Entry 8TVQ (electron microscopy, 4.60 A resolution (low resolution: residue-level contacts below are approximate; hydrogen-bond / salt-bridge calls are withheld)); this record covers chains M and T of the 14 polymer chains in the assembly.

# Chain M
Protein: DNA repair and recombination protein RAD26
Source organism: Saccharomyces cerevisiae
Sequence (434 residues; numbered 298 to 797; 66 numbers in that range are skipped by the numbering (no residue carries them; nothing is unmodelled there); the number before each row is that of its first residue; X marks 434 residues of unknown identity (built as UNK)):
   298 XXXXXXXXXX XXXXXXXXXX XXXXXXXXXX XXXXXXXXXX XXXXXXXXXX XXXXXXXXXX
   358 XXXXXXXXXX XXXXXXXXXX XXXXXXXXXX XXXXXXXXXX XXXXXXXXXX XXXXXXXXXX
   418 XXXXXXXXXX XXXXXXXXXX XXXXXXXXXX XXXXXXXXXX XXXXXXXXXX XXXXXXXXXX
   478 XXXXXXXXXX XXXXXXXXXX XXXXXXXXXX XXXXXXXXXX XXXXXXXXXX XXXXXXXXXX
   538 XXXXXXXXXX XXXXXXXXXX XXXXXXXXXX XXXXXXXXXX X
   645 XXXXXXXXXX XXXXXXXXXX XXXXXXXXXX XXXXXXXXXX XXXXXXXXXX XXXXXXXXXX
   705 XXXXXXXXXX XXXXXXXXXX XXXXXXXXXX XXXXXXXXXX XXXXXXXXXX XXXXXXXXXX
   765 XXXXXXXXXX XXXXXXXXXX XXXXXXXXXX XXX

# Chain T
Molecule: TS (46-nt DNA)
Sequence (46 nucleotides; numbered 1 to 46; the number before each row is that of its first residue):
     1 CGCTCTGCTC CTTCTCCXTC CTCTCGATGG CTATGAGATC AACTAG
Disordered / not traced: 1
Modified residues: TTD (cis-syn cyclobutane thymine dimer) at position 18

# Interface between chain M and chain T
Interface residues of chain T (facing chain M), 7 residues: DC31, DT32, DG35, DA36, DG37, DA38, DT39

# Overview
Chain M and chain T make no direct contact in this assembly.
Here chain M is DNA repair and recombination protein RAD26 (Saccharomyces cerevisiae) and chain T is TS (46-nt
DNA). Entry 8TVQ (Cryo-EM structure of CPD stalled 10-subunit Pol II in complex with Rad26) was determined by
electron microscopy (same publication as 8TUG, 8TVP, 8TVS, 8TVV, 8TVW, 8TVX and 8TVY).
